PDB entry 8W2R | electron microscopy, 3.23 A resolution | chains E and I of the 12 polymer chains in the assembly

== Chain E ==
Molecule: 27-nt DNA strand
Sequence (27 nucleotides; row label = number of the first residue in the row):
    15 ACTGCTAGAG ATTTTCCCGC CCACGCT
Unresolved in the structure: 34-41

== Chain I ==
Name: Integrase
Organism: Human immunodeficiency virus 1
UniProt: F2WR39 (F2WR39_9HIV1); numbering as in UniProt (aligned over 1-288)
Chain sequence (362 residues; numbered -73 to 288; the number before each row is that of its first residue; numbers below 1 keep their minus sign (His-73 is residue -73)):
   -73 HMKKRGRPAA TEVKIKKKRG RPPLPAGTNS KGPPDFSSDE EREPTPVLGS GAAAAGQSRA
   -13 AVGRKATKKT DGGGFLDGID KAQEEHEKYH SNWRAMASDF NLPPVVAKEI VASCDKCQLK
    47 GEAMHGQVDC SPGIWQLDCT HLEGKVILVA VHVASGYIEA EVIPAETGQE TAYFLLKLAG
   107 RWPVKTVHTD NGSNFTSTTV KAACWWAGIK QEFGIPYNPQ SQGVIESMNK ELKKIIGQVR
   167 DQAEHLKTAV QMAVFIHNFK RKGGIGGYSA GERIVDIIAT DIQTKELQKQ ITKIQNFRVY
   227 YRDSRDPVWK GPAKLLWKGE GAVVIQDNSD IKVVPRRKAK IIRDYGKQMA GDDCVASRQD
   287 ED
Unresolved in the structure: -73 to 2, 229-236, 269-288
Sequence notes: expression tag (-73 to 0)
Bound ions: Zn2+: His12, His16, Cys40, Cys43; Mg2+ site 1: Asp64, Asp116 (together with Dolutegravir); Mg2+ site 2: Asp64, Glu152 (together with Dolutegravir)
Small-molecule neighbours: Dolutegravir (DLU; (4R,12aS)-N-(2,4-difluorobenzyl)-7-hydroxy-4-methyl-6,8-dioxo-3,4,6,8,12,12a-hexahydro-2H-pyrido[1',2':4,5]pyrazino[2,1-b][1,3]oxazine-9-carboxamide): Asp64, Cys65, Asp116, Asn117, Gly118, Tyr143, Pro145, Gln146, Glu152

== Interface between chain E and chain I ==
Contacting residue pairs (7):
  DA21(E) with Lys46(I), base contact
  DG22(E) with Asn18(I), hydrogen bond to the phosphate; Lys46(I), base contact; Ala49(I), base contact
  DA23(E) with Lys46(I), sugar contact; Glu48(I), phosphate contact
  DG24(E) with Glu48(I), phosphate contact
Interface residues without a listed pair, chain I (5 interface residues in all): Gly47

== Summary ==
4 residues of chain E face 5 of chain I across their interface, with 1 hydrogen bond. Its one hydrogen-bonded
contact is DG22(E)-Asn18(I). Ligands of chain I: Dolutegravir. His12(I), His16(I), Cys40(I) and Cys43(I)
coordinate Zn2+. Asp64(I) and Asp116(I) form the Mg2+ site 1.
Here chain E is a 27-nt DNA strand and chain I is Integrase (Human immunodeficiency virus 1). Entry 8W2R
(HIV-1 P5-IN intasome core) was determined by electron microscopy (same publication as 8W09 and 8W34).
